PDB entry 6CRP | electron microscopy, 3.24 A resolution | chains B and D of the 4 polymer chains in the assembly

# Chain B
Protein: viral protein 3
Source organism: enterovirus D68
Reference sequence: A0A097BW12 (A0A097BW12_9ENTO); residues 1-247 here correspond to UniProt positions 318-564 (UniProt number = residue number + 317)
Chain sequence (247 residues; numbered 1 to 247; the number before each row is that of its first residue):
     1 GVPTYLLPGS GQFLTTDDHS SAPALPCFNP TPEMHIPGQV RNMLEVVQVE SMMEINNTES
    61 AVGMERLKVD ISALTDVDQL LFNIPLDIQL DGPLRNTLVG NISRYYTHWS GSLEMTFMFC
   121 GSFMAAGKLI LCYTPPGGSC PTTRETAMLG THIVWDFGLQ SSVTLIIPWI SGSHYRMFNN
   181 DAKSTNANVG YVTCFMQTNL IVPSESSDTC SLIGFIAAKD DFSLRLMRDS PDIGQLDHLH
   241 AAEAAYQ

# Chain D
Protein: viral protein 4
Source organism: enterovirus D68
Reference sequence: A0A191Z5D5 (A0A191Z5D5_9ENTO); residues 1-68 here correspond to UniProt positions 2-69 (UniProt number = residue number + 1)
Chain sequence (68 residues; each row starts with the number of its first residue):
     1 GAQVTRQQTG THENANIATN GSHITYNQIN FYKDSYAASA SKQDFSQDPS KFTEPVVEGL
    61 KAGAPVLK
Disordered / not traced: 1-26, 45-68

# Chain B / chain D interface
Pairs across the interface (23):
  Asp18(B) - Asn27(D)  hydrogen bond (backbone-side chain)
  Asp18(B) - Ser39(D)  hydrogen bond
  Asp18(B) - Ala40(D)  hydrogen bond (side chain-backbone)
  His19(B) - Ser39(D)
  Ser20(B) - Ile29(D)  hydrogen bond (side chain-backbone)
  Ser20(B) - Asn30(D)
  Ser20(B) - Tyr32(D)
  Ser20(B) - Ala37(D)
  Ser20(B) - Ala38(D)
  Ser20(B) - Ser39(D)
  Ser21(B) - Tyr32(D)
  Ser21(B) - Ala37(D)  hydrogen bond (backbone-backbone)
  Ala22(B) - Tyr32(D)  hydrogen bond (backbone-side chain)
  Pro23(B) - Tyr32(D)
  Pro23(B) - Asp34(D)
  Pro23(B) - Tyr36(D)
  Pro23(B) - Ala37(D)
  Leu25(B) - Asp34(D)
  Leu25(B) - Tyr36(D)  hydrogen bond (backbone-side chain)
  Pro26(B) - Asp34(D)
  Cys27(B) - Asp34(D)  hydrogen bond (backbone-side chain)
  Phe28(B) - Tyr36(D)  hydrophobic
  Arg41(B) - Asp44(D)
Interface residues without a listed pair, chain B (14 interface residues in all): Thr16, Asp17, Ala24
Interface residues without a listed pair, chain D (12 interface residues in all): Lys42

# Overview
The interface between chain B and chain D involves 14 residues on one side and 12 on the other, with 8
hydrogen bonds. Polar contacts include Asp18(B)-Asn27(D), Asp18(B)-Ser39(D) and Asp18(B)-Ala40(D).
Here chain B is viral protein 3 and chain D is viral protein 4, both from enterovirus D68. Entry 6CRP (CryoEM
structure of human enterovirus D68 abortive product 1 (pH 7.2 and 4 degrees Celsius)) was determined by
electron microscopy (same publication as 6CRR, 6CRS, 6CRU, 6CS3, 6CS4, 6CS5 and 5 further entries).
